9BCA - chain A; structure by X-ray diffraction, 1.70 A resolution.

Chain A:
Molecule: Kelch domain-containing protein 2
Organism: Homo sapiens
UniProt: Q9Y2U9 (KLDC2_HUMAN); numbering as in UniProt (aligned over 15-361)
Sequence (349 residues; row label = number of the first residue in the row):
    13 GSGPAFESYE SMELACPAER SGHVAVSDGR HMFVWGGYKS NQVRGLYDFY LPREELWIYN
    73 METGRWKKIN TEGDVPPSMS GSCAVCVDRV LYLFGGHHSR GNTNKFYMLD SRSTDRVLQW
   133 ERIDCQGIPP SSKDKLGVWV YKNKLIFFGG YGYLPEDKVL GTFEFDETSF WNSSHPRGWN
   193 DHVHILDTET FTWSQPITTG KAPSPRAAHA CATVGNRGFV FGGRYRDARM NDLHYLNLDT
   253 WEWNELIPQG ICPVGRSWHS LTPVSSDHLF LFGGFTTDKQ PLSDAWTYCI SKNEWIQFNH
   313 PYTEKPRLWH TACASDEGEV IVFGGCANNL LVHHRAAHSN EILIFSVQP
Unresolved in the structure: 13-25, 54-60, 126-128, 361
Construct notes: expression tag (13-14)
Small-molecule neighbours:
  - sj46411 (A1APS; N-{[2-(naphthalen-2-yl)-1,3-thiazol-4-yl]acetyl}glycine): Tyr50, Lys147, Tyr163, Asp178, Trp191, Ala219, Ala220, Arg236, Arg241, Ser269, Trp270, Trp321, Leu342, Leu343, His345
  - cobalt hexammine(III) (NCO): Asp86, Glu133, Arg134

Summary:
Ligands of chain A: sj46411 and cobalt hexammine(III).
Chain A is Kelch domain-containing protein 2 (Homo sapiens); the structure, Structure of KLHDC2 bound to
SJ46411, was determined by X-ray diffraction together with 9BC9 and 9BCC from the same study.
